Entry 4U18 (X-ray diffraction, 2.64 A resolution); this record covers chains B and C of the 3 polymer chains in the assembly.

# Chain B (and C)
Name: Enoyl-CoA delta isomerase 2, mitochondrial
From: Homo sapiens
Notes: EC 5.3.3.8; chain C of this document is another copy of the same molecule, construct and numbering; everything in this record applies to it too
UniProtKB: O75521 (ECI2_HUMAN); residues 103-355 here correspond to UniProt positions 138-390 (UniProt number = residue number + 35)
Chain sequence (276 residues; each row starts with the number of its first residue):
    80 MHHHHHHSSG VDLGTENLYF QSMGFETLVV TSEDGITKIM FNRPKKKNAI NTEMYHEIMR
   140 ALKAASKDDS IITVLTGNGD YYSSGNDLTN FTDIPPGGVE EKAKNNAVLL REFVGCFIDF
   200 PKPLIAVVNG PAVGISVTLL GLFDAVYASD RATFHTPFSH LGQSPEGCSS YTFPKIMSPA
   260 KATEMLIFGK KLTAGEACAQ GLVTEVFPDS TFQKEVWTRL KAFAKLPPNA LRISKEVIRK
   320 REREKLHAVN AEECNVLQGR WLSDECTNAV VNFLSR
Disordered / not traced: 80-103, 170-178, 351-355 (chain C: 80-102, 351-355)
Differences from the reference sequence: initiating methionine (80); expression tag (81-102)

# Chain B / chain C interface
Pairs across the interface - 45 pairs, chain B then chain C:
  Asp223(B) with Pro258(C); Ala259(C); Thr262(C), hydrogen bond (backbone-side chain)
  Tyr226(B) with Glu263(C), hydrogen bond
  Lys254(B) with Lys254(C)
  Ile255(B) with Pro258(C)
  Cys277(B) with Lys260(C), hydrogen bond (backbone-side chain)
  Gly280(B) with Ser257(C); Ala259(C)
  Val282(B) with Lys260(C), hydrogen bond (backbone-side chain)
  Thr283(B) with Ala259(C), hydrogen bond (side chain-backbone); Lys260(C), hydrogen bond (backbone-side chain); Glu263(C)
  Arg298(B) with Glu263(C), salt bridge
  Phe302(B) with Phe267(C), hydrophobic
  Leu305(B) with His239(C); Phe267(C)
  Pro306(B) with Ser238(C); Glu344(C)
  Pro307(B) with Glu344(C)
  Asn308(B) with Arg339(C); Asp343(C); Glu344(C), hydrogen bond (backbone-side chain)
  Ala309(B) with Ser238(C); Gly241(C); Arg339(C); Glu344(C), hydrogen bond (backbone-side chain)
  Leu310(B) with Ser238(C); Ile266(C), hydrophobic; Phe267(C), hydrophobic
  Ile312(B) with Val335(C), hydrophobic; Arg339(C)
  Ser313(B) with Ser238(C); Gln242(C); Ser243(C); Pro244(C)
  Val316(B) with Ser249(C); Val335(C), hydrophobic
  Ile317(B) with Ser249(C); Ile266(C), hydrophobic
  Arg320(B) with Ser249(C), hydrogen bond; Tyr250(C); Lys324(C); Val328(C); Glu331(C), salt bridge
Other interface residues (no listed pair), chain B (28 interface residues in all): Pro202, Ile204, Ala224, Leu281, Lys314, Lys319, Glu321
Other interface residues (no listed pair), chain C (27 interface residues in all): Pro253, Leu265, Glu332

# Overview
Chain B and chain C form an interface of 28 and 27 residues respectively, with 9 hydrogen bonds and 2 salt
bridges. Polar contacts include Arg298(B)-Glu263(C), Arg320(B)-Glu331(C) and Asp223(B)-Thr262(C).
Chain B and chain C are both Enoyl-CoA delta isomerase 2, mitochondrial (Homo sapiens); the structure, Crystal
structure of human peroxisomal delta3,delta2, enoyl-CoA isomerase (ISO-ECI2), was determined by X-ray
diffraction (same publication as 4U19 and 4U1A).
